5J99 - chain A; structure by X-ray diffraction, 1.70 A resolution.

== Chain A ==
Name: Arginine kinase
Organism: Limulus polyphemus
Notes: EC 2.7.3.3
UniProtKB: P51541 (KARG_LIMPO); residue numbers follow UniProt; this construct covers 1-357
Chain sequence (357 residues; each row starts with the number of its first residue):
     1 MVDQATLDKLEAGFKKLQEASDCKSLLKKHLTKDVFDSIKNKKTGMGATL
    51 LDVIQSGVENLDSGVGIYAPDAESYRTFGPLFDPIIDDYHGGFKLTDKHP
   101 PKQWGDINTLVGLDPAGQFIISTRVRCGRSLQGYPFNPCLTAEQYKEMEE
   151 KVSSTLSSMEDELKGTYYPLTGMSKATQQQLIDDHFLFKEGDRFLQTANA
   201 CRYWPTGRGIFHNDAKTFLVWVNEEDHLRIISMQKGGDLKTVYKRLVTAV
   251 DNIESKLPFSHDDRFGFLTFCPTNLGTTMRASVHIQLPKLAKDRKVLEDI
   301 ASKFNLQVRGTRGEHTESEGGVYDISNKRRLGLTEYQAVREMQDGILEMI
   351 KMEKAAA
Unresolved in the structure: 1
Differences from the reference sequence: engineered mutation Gln103 (Glu in P51541), Gly112 (Asp in P51541), Ala116 (Gly in P51541)
Ligand contacts:
  - ADP (adenosine-5'-diphosphate): Ser122, Thr123, Arg124, Arg126, Ile182, His185, Trp221, Arg229, Met233, Arg280, Ser282, Val283, His284, Arg309, Thr311, Arg312, Gly313, Glu314, Asp324
  - arginine (ARG): Ser56, Ser63, Gly64, Val65, Gly66, Tyr68, Phe194, Glu225, Cys271, Thr273, Asn274, Glu314, His315
UniProt features mapped onto this chain:
  - binding site (substrate): Gly64 to Tyr68, Glu225, Cys271, Glu314
  - binding site (ATP): Ser122 to Arg126, His185, Arg229, Arg280 to His284, Arg309 to Glu314

== In short ==
Bound to chain A: ADP and arginine. UniProt lists 8 substrate-binding residues and 18 ATP-binding residues.
Chain A is Arginine kinase (Limulus polyphemus); the structure, Ambient temperature transition state structure
of arginine kinase - crystal 8/Form I, was determined by X-ray diffraction.
